2OBC - chains A and B; structure by X-ray diffraction, 3.00 A resolution.

Chain A (and B):
Molecule: Riboflavin biosynthesis protein ribD
Source organism: Escherichia coli K12
Notes: EC 3.5.4.26, 1.1.1.193; chain B of this document is another copy of the same molecule, construct and numbering; everything in this record applies to it too
Reference sequence: P25539 (RIBD_ECOLI); residues 2-367 here = UniProt positions 2-367
Chain sequence (402 residues; numbered -26 to 375; the number before each row is that of its first residue; numbers below 1 keep their minus sign (Met-26 is residue -26)):
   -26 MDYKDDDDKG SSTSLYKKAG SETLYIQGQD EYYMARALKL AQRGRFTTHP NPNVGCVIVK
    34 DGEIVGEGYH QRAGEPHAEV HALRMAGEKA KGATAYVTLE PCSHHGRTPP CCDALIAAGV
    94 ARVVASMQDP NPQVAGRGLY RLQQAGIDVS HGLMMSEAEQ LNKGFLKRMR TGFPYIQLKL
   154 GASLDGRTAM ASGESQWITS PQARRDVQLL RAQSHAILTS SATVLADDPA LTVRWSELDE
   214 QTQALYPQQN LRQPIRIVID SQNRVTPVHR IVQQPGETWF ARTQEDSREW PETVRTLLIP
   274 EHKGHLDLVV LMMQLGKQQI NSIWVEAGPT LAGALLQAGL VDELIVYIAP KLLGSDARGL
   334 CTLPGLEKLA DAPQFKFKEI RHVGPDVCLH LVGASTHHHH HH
Disordered / not traced: -26 to -5, 76-82, 105, 164-166, 339-345, 368-375 (chain B: -26 to -5, 77-85, 105, 368-375)
Construct notes: cloning artifact (-26 to 1); expression tag (368-375)
Modified positions: Mse7, Mse58, Mse100, Mse127, Mse128, Mse142, Mse163, Mse285, Mse286 (selenomethionine; parent Met)
Ligand contacts: 5-O-phosphono-beta-D-ribofuranose (RP5): Lys152, Glu167, Ser168, Trp170, Arg184, Thr196, Asp200, Pro202, Ala203, Leu204, Thr205, Arg207, Glu299

How chain A and chain B interact:
Pairs across the interface (57; chain A residue first):
  Leu157(A) - Leu364(B)  hydrophobic
  Asp158(A) - Leu333(B)
  Asp158(A) - Cys334(B)
  Asp158(A) - Thr335(B)
  Arg160(A) - Thr335(B)
  Arg160(A) - Leu336(B)  hydrogen bond (side chain-backbone)
  Leu309(A) - Leu325(B)  hydrophobic
  Ile321(A) - Ile321(B)  hydrophobic
  Ile321(A) - Phe350(B)
  Ile321(A) - Leu362(B)  hydrophobic
  Pro323(A) - Gln347(B)
  Pro323(A) - Phe348(B)
  Pro323(A) - Lys349(B)
  Pro323(A) - Phe350(B)
  Pro323(A) - Leu364(B)  hydrophobic
  Lys324(A) - Gln347(B)
  Leu325(A) - Leu309(B)  hydrophobic
  Leu325(A) - Leu333(B)  hydrophobic
  Leu325(A) - Leu342(B)  hydrophobic
  Leu325(A) - Ala343(B)
  Leu325(A) - Gln347(B)  hydrogen bond (backbone-side chain)
  Leu325(A) - Phe348(B)  hydrophobic
  Gly327(A) - Leu339(B)
  Gly327(A) - Glu340(B)
  Arg331(A) - Leu336(B)
  Arg331(A) - Pro337(B)
  Gly332(A) - Thr335(B)
  Leu333(A) - Asp158(B)
  Cys334(A) - Asp158(B)
  Cys334(A) - Arg160(B)
  Thr335(A) - Ser328(B)
  Leu336(A) - Gly327(B)
  Leu336(A) - Ser328(B)  hydrogen bond (backbone-backbone)
  Pro337(A) - Ser328(B)
  Gly338(A) - Ser328(B)
  Gln347(A) - Pro323(B)
  Gln347(A) - Lys324(B)
  Gln347(A) - Leu325(B)
  Phe348(A) - Pro323(B)
  Phe350(A) - Ile321(B)
  Phe350(A) - Pro323(B)  hydrophobic
  Phe350(A) - Pro358(B)
  Phe350(A) - Asp359(B)
  Phe350(A) - Val360(B)  hydrophobic
  Lys351(A) - His355(B)  hydrogen bond (backbone-side chain)
  Ile353(A) - Ile353(B)  hydrophobic
  Ile353(A) - Arg354(B)
  Ile353(A) - His355(B)
  Ile353(A) - Val360(B)  hydrophobic
  Arg354(A) - Ile353(B)
  His355(A) - Ile353(B)
  Pro358(A) - Phe350(B)
  Val360(A) - Phe350(B)  hydrophobic
  Val360(A) - Ile353(B)  hydrophobic
  Leu362(A) - Ile321(B)  hydrophobic
  Leu364(A) - Leu157(B)  hydrophobic
  Leu364(A) - Pro323(B)  hydrophobic
Other interface residues (no listed pair), chain A (34 interface residues in all): Gly159, Leu317, Ala322, Leu326, Lys349, Asp359
Other interface residues (no listed pair), chain B (35 interface residues in all): Gly159, Val319, Ala322, Leu326

Summary:
34 residues of chain A face 35 of chain B across their interface; the contacts include 4 hydrogen bonds. Among
the polar pairs are Arg160(A)-Leu336(B), Leu325(A)-Gln347(B) and Lys351(A)-His355(B). Ligands of chain A:
5-O-phosphono-beta-D-ribofuranose.
Both chains are Riboflavin biosynthesis protein ribD (Escherichia coli K12). Entry 2OBC (The crystal structure
of RibD from Escherichia coli in complex with a substrate analogue, ribose 5-phosphate ...) was determined by
X-ray diffraction, deposited together with 2O7P and 2G6V.
